7B0U - chains A and E of the 60 polymer chains in the assembly; structure by electron microscopy, 3.86 A resolution.

== Chain A ==
Name: RsbR protein
Organism: Listeria innocua serovar 6a (strain ATCC BAA-680 / CLIP 11262)
Reference sequence: Q92DC6 (Q92DC6_LISIN); residues 1-278 here = UniProt positions 1-278
Chain sequence (278 residues; each row starts with the number of its first residue):
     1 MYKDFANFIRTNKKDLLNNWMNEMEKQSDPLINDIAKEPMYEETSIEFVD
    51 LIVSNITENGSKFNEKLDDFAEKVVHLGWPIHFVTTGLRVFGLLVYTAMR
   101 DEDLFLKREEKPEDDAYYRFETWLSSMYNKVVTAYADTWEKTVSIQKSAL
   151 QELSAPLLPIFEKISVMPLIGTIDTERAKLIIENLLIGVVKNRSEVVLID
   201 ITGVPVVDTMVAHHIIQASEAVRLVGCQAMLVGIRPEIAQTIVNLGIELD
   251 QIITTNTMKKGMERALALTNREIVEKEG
Unresolved in the structure: 275-278
What the authors report for this chain:
  - post-translational modification sites: Thr-241
  - contacts within the chain: Thr-209/Thr-241
  - mutagenesis - T209A, T241A: increased signaling

== Chain E ==
Name: RsbS protein
Organism: Listeria innocua serovar 6a (strain ATCC BAA-680 / CLIP 11262)
Reference sequence: Q7AP18 (Q7AP18_LISIN); residues 1-118 here = UniProt positions 1-118
Chain sequence (118 residues; numbered 1 to 118; the number before each row is that of its first residue):
     1 MGIPILKLGECLLISIQSELDDHTAVEFQEDLLAKIHETSARGVVIDITS
    51 IDFIDSFIAKILGDVVSMSKLMGAKVVVTGIQPAVAITLIELGITFSGVL
   101 SAMDLESGLEKLKQELGE
What the authors report for this chain:
  - post-translational modification sites: Ser-56 (proposed by the authors, not directly observed)

== How chain A and chain E interact ==
Residue-residue contacts - 19 pairs, chain A then chain E:
  Ile-234(A) / His-37(E)
  Ile-234(A) / Leu-71(E)
  Ile-234(A) / Met-72(E)  hydrophobic
  Arg-235(A) / His-37(E)  hydrogen bond
  Pro-236(A) / Leu-33(E)  hydrophobic
  Pro-236(A) / His-37(E)
  Ala-239(A) / Leu-71(E)  hydrophobic
  Gln-240(A) / Met-68(E)
  Val-243(A) / Asp-64(E)
  Val-243(A) / Ser-67(E)
  Val-243(A) / Met-68(E)  hydrophobic
  Asn-244(A) / Asp-64(E)
  Ile-252(A) / Leu-71(E)  hydrophobic
  Thr-254(A) / Lys-70(E)  hydrogen bond (side chain-backbone)
  Thr-254(A) / Leu-71(E)  hydrogen bond (side chain-backbone)
  Thr-254(A) / Met-72(E)
  Asn-256(A) / Ser-40(E)  hydrogen bond
  Asn-256(A) / Met-72(E)
  Lys-260(A) / Arg-42(E)
Other interface residues (no listed pair), chain A (12 interface residues in all): Thr-257
Other interface residues (no listed pair), chain E (11 interface residues in all): Ala-41
Interface features reported in the paper:
  - interface residues, chain E: Leu-71(E)

== Overview ==
Chain A and chain E form an interface of 12 and 11 residues respectively; the contacts include 4 hydrogen
bonds. Polar pairs include Arg-235(A)/His-37(E), Thr-254(A)/Lys-70(E) and Thr-254(A)/Leu-71(E). The paper
reports that T209A and T241A of chain A increase signaling; the interface residue Leu-71(E).
Chain A is RsbR protein and chain E is RsbS protein, both from Listeria innocua serovar 6a (strain ATCC
BAA-680 / CLIP 11262); the structure, Stressosome complex from Listeria innocua, was determined by electron
microscopy.
